Entry 3T3M (X-ray diffraction, 2.60 A resolution); this record covers chains A and L of the 4 polymer chains in the assembly.

Chain A:
Name: Integrin alpha-IIb
Source organism: Homo sapiens
UniProt: P08514 (ITA2B_HUMAN); residues 1-457 here correspond to UniProt positions 32-488 (UniProt number = residue number + 31)
Chain sequence (457 residues; each row starts with the number of its first residue):
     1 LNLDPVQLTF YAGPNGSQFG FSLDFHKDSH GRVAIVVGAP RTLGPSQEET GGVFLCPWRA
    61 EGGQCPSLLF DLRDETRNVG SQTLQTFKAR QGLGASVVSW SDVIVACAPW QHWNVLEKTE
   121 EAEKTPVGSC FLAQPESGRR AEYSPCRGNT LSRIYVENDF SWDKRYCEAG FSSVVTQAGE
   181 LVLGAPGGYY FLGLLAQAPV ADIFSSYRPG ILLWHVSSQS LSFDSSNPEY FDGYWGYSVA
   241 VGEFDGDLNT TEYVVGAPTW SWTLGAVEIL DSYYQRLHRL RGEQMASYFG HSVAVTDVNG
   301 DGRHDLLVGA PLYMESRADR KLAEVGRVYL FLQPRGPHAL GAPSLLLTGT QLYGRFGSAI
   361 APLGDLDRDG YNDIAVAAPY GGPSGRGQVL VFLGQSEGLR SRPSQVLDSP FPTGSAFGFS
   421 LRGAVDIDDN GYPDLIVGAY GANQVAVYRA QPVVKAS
Disordered / not traced: 455-457
Cystine bridges: Cys-56/Cys-65, Cys-107/Cys-130, Cys-146/Cys-167
Metal / ion sites: Ca2+ site 1: Glu-243, Asp-245, Asp-247, Thr-250, Glu-252; Ca2+ site 2: Asp-297, Asn-299, Asp-301, Arg-303, Asp-305; Ca2+ site 3: Asp-365, Asp-367, Asp-369, Tyr-371, Asp-373; Ca2+ site 4: Asp-426, Asp-428, Asn-430, Tyr-432, Asp-434
Residues lining bound ligands: RC2 (N-{3-[5-oxo-7-(piperazin-1-yl)-5H-[1,3,4]thiadiazolo[3,2-a]pyrimidin-2-yl]phenyl}glycinamide): Asp-159, Phe-160, Ser-161, Tyr-189, Tyr-190, Leu-192, Asp-224, Ser-225, Phe-231
Swiss-Prot annotation at these positions:
  - binding site (Ca(2+)): Glu-243, Asp-245, Asp-247, Thr-250, Glu-252, Asp-297, Asn-299, Asp-301, Arg-303, Asp-305, Asp-365, Asp-367, Asp-369, Tyr-371, Asp-373, Asp-426, Asp-428, Asn-430, Tyr-432, Asp-434
  - glycosylation (N-linked (GlcNAc...) asparagine): Asn-15, Asn-249
From the paper describing this entry:
  - binding site for RC2: Phe-160, Tyr-190, Leu-192, Asp-224, Phe-231, Asp-232

Chain L:
Name: Monoclonal antibody 10E5 light chain
Source organism: Mus musculus
Notes: antibody fragment or engineered binder
Chain sequence (214 residues; row label = number of the first residue in the row):
     1 DILMTQSPSS MSVSLGDTVS ITCHASQGIS SNIGWLQQKP GKSFMGLIYY GTNLVDGVPS
    61 RFSGSGSGAD YSLTISSLDS EDFADYYCVQ YAQLPYTFGG GTKLEIKRAD AAPTVSIFPP
   121 SSEQLTSGGA SVVCFLNNFY PKDINVKWKI DGSERQNGVL NSWTDQDSKD STYSMSSTLT
   181 LTKDEYERHN SYTCEATHKT STSPIVKSFN RNEC
Cystine bridges: Cys-23/Cys-88, Cys-134/Cys-194

How chain A and chain L interact:
Contacting residue pairs (17):
  Arg-77(A) / Asn-32(L)  hydrogen bond
  Arg-77(A) / Tyr-50(L)
  Arg-77(A) / Tyr-91(L)
  Asn-78(A) / Asn-32(L)  hydrogen bond (backbone-side chain)
  Val-79(A) / Asn-32(L)
  Val-79(A) / Tyr-91(L)
  Val-79(A) / Ala-92(L)
  Gly-80(A) / Tyr-91(L)  hydrogen bond (backbone-backbone)
  Gly-80(A) / Ala-92(L)  hydrogen bond (backbone-backbone)
  Gly-80(A) / Leu-94(L)
  Ser-81(A) / Ala-92(L)  hydrogen bond (backbone-backbone)
  Ser-81(A) / Gln-93(L)
  Ser-81(A) / Leu-94(L)  hydrogen bond (side chain-backbone)
  Arg-208(A) / Tyr-49(L)
  Arg-208(A) / Asn-53(L)
  Gly-210(A) / Tyr-50(L)  hydrogen bond (backbone-side chain)
  Ile-211(A) / Tyr-50(L)  hydrophobic
Interface residues without a listed pair, chain A (9 interface residues in all): Pro-209
Interface residues without a listed pair, chain L (10 interface residues in all): Ser-30, Asp-56

Overview:
9 residues of chain A face 10 of chain L across their interface; the contacts include 7 hydrogen bonds. Polar
contacts include Arg-77(A)/Asn-32(L), Asn-78(A)/Asn-32(L) and Ser-81(A)/Leu-94(L). Chain A binds compound RC2.
UniProt lists 20 Ca2+-binding residues on chain A. From the paper: a binding site for RC2 at Phe-160(A),
Tyr-190(A) and Leu-192(A) among others.
Chain A is Integrin alpha-IIb (Homo sapiens) and chain L is Monoclonal antibody 10E5 light chain (Mus
musculus); the structure, A Novel High Affinity Integrin alphaIIbbeta3 Receptor Antagonist That Unexpectedly
Displaces Mg2+ from the beta3 MIDAS, was determined by X-ray diffraction, deposited together with 3T3P.
